7A6I - chain A; structure by X-ray diffraction, 2.40 A resolution.

== Chain A ==
Name: Epidermal growth factor receptor
From: Homo sapiens
Notes: EC 2.7.10.1
UniProtKB: P00533 (EGFR_HUMAN); residues 695-1022 here = UniProt positions 695-1022
Amino-acid sequence (333 residues; each row starts with the number of its first residue):
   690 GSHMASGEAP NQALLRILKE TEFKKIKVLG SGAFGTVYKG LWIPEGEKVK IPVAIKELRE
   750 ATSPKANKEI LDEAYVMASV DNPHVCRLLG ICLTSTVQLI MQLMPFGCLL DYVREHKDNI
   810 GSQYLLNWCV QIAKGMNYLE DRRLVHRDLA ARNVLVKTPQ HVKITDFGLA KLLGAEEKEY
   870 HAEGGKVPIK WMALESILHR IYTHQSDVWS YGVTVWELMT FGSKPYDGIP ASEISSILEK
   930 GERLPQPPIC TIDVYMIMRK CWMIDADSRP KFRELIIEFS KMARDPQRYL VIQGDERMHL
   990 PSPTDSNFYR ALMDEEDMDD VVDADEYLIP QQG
Not modelled in the structure: 690-702, 985-1022
Glycans and other covalent adducts: compound R1W linked to C797
Sequence notes: expression tag (690-694); engineered mutation M790 (Thr in P00533), R948 (Val in P00533)
Small-molecule neighbours: R1W (N-[5-[4-chloranyl-2-[4-(4-methylpiperazin-1-yl)phenyl]-1H-pyrrolo[2,3-b]pyridin-3-yl]-2-methyl-phenyl]propanamide): L718, G719, S720, F723, V726, A743, M790, Q791, L792, M793, P794, F795, G796, D800, E804, R841, L844
UniProt features mapped onto this chain:
  - active site: D837 (Proton acceptor)
  - binding site (ATP): L718 to V726, K745, D855
  - site: Y1016 (Important for interaction with PIK3C2B)
  - modified residue: S695 (Phosphoserine), K745 (N6-(2-hydroxyisobutyryl)lysine), Y869 (Phosphotyrosine), S991 (Phosphoserine), S995 (Phosphoserine), Y998 (Phosphotyrosine), Y1016 (Phosphotyrosine)
  - cross-link (Glycyl lysine isopeptide (Lys-Gly)): K716 (interchain with G-Cter in ubiquitin), K737 (interchain with G-Cter in ubiquitin), K754 (interchain with G-Cter in ubiquitin), K757 (interchain with G-Cter in ubiquitin), K867 (interchain with G-Cter in ubiquitin), K929 (interchain with G-Cter in ubiquitin), K960 (interchain with G-Cter in ubiquitin), K970 (interchain with G-Cter in ubiquitin)
  - natural variant: E709 (E709A: Found in a lung cancer sample; E709G: Found in a lung cancer sample; E709K: Found in a lung cancer sample), G719 (G719A: Found in a lung cancer sample; G719C: Found in a lung cancer sample; G719D: Found in a lung cancer sample; G719S: Found in a lung cancer sample), G724 (G724S: Found in a lung cancer sample), E734 (E734K: Found in a lung cancer sample), E746 to S752 (sequence variant, change not given here; Found in a lung cancer sample), E746 to T751 (sequence variant, change not given here; Found in a lung cancer sample), E746 to A750 (deletion: Found in a lung cancer sample), E746 (deletion: Found in a lung cancer sample), L747 to T751 (deletion: Found in a lung cancer sample), L747 to E749 (deletion: Found in a lung cancer sample), L747 (L747F: Found in a lung cancer sample), R748 (R748P: Found in a lung cancer sample), 12 further natural variant entries in UniProt
  - mutagenesis: P699 (P699A: Reduced phosphorylation), N700 (N700A: Abolishes phosphorylation), L704 (L704A: Abolishes phosphorylation), R705 (R705A: Abolishes phosphorylation), I706 (I706A: Abolishes phosphorylation), K745 (K745A/M: Abolishes kinase activity), D974 (D974A: Strongly reduced phosphorylation), R977 (R977A: Reduced phosphorylation), E1005 to D1006 (Constitutively activated kinase), Y1016 (Y1016F: 50% decrease in interaction with PIK3C2B. 65% decrease in interaction with PIK3C2B; when associated with F-1197. Abolishes interaction with PIK3C2B; when associated with F-1197 and F-1092)

== Overview ==
Covalently linked compound R1W: at C797. Curated annotation (UniProt) lists active-site residue D837, 11
ATP-binding residues and 11 mutagenesis sites.
Chain A is Epidermal growth factor receptor (Homo sapiens); the structure, Crystal Structure of
EGFR-T790M/V948R in Complex with LDC8201, was determined by X-ray diffraction, deposited together with 7A6J,
7A6K and 7B85.
